PDB entry 8YFQ | electron microscopy, 3.30 A resolution | chains A and T of the 17 polymer chains in the assembly

== Chain A ==
Protein: DNA-directed RNA polymerase subunit
From: Komagataella phaffii
Notes: EC 2.7.7.6
UniProt: C4R4Y0 (C4R4Y0_KOMPG); numbering as in UniProt (aligned over 1-1743)
Sequence (1743 residues; each row starts with the number of its first residue):
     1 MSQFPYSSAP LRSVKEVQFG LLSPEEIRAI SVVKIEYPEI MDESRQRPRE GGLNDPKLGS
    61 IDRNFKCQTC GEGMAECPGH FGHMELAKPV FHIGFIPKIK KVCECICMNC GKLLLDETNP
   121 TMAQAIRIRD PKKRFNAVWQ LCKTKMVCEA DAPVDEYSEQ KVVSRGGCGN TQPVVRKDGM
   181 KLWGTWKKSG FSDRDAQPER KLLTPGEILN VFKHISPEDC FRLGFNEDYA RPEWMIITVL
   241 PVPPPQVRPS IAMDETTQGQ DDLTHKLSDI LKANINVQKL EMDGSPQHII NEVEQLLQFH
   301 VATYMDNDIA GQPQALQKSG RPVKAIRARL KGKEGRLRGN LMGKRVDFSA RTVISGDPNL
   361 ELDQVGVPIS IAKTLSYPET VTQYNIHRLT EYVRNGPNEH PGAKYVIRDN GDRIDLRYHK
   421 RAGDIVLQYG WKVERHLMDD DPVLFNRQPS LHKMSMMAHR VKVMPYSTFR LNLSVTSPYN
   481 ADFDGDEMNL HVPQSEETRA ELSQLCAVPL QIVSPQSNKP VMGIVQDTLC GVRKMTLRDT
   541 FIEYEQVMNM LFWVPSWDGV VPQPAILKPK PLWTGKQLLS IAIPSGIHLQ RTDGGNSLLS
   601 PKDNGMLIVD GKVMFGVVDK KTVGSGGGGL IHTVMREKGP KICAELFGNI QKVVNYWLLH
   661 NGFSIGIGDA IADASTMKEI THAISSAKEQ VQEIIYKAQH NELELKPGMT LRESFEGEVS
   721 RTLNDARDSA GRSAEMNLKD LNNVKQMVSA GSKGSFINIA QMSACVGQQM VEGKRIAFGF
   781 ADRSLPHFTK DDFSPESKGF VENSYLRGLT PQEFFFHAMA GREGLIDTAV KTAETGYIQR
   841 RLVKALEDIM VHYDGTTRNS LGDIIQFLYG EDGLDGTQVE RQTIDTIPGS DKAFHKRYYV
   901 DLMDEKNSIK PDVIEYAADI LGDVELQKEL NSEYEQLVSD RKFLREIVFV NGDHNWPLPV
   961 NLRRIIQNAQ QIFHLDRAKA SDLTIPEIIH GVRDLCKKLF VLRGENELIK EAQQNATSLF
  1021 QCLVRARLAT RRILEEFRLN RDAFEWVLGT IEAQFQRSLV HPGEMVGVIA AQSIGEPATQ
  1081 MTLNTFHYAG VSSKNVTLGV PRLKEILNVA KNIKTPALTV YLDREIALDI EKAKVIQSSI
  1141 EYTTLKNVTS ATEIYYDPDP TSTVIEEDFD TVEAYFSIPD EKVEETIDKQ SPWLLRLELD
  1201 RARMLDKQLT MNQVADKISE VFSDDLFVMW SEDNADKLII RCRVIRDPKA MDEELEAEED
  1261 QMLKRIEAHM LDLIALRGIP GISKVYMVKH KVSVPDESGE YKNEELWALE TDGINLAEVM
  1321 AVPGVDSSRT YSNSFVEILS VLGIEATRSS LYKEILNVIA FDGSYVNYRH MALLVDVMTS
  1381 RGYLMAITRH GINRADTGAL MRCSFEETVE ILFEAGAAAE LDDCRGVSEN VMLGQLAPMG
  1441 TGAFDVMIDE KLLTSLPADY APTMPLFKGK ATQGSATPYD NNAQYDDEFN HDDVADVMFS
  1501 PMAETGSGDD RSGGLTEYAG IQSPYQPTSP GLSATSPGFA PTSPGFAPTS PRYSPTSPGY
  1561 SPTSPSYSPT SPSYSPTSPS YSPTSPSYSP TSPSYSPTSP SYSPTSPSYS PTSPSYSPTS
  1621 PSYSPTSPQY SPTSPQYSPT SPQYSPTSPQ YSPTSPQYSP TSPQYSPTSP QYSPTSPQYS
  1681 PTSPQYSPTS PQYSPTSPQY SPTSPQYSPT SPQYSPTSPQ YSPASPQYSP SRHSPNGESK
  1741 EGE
Unresolved in the structure: 1, 152-163, 189-196, 1082-1094, 1177-1190, 1248-1257, 1457-1743
Bound ions: Zn2+ site 1: Cys67, Cys70, Cys77, His80; Zn2+ site 2: Cys107, Cys110, Cys148, Cys168; Mg2+: Asp482, Asp484, Asp486 (shared with 1 residue of chain P)

== Chain T ==
Molecule: 90-nt DNA strand
Sequence (90 nucleotides; each row starts with the number of its first residue; numbers below 1 keep their minus sign (DA-60 is residue -60)):
   -60 AGGATCCCTA GCGTCGGTAG CCCCCCAGTT ATTGTAGATT GATTAAAAGA TAAAGTAGTT
     0 GAGCCTGGTC ATTACTAGTA CTGCCTTGAC
Unresolved in the structure: -60 to -20, 19-29

== Interface between chain A and chain T ==
Contacting residue pairs - 16 pairs, chain A then chain T:
  Lys318(A) - DA10(T)  hydrogen bond to the base
  Lys333(A) - DA1(T)  phosphate contact
  Lys333(A) - DG2(T)  salt bridge to the phosphate
  Arg338(A) - DA1(T)  salt bridge to the phosphate
  Arg345(A) - DC3(T)  salt bridge to the phosphate
  Arg351(A) - DC3(T)  sugar contact
  Gln448(A) - DG2(T)  sugar contact
  Ala833(A) - DG0(T)  sugar contact
  Gly836(A) - DG0(T)  sugar contact
  Tyr837(A) - DT-1(T)  sugar contact
  Tyr837(A) - DG0(T)  sugar contact
  Arg1389(A) - DG-3(T)  hydrogen bond to the sugar
  Arg1389(A) - DT-2(T)  sugar contact
  Glu1406(A) - DT-2(T)  phosphate contact
  Glu1406(A) - DT-1(T)  phosphate contact
  Glu1407(A) - DT-2(T)  phosphate contact
Also at the interface, not in a pair above, chain A (15 interface residues in all): Ser319, Pro449, Thr832

== In short ==
The interface between chain A and chain T involves 15 residues on one side and 8 on the other; the contacts
include 2 hydrogen bonds and 3 salt bridges. Polar contacts include Lys318(A)-DA10(T), Arg1389(A)-DG-3(T) and
Lys333(A)-DG2(T). Cys67(A), Cys70(A), Cys77(A) and His80(A) coordinate Zn2+ site 1.
Here chain A is DNA-directed RNA polymerase subunit (Komagataella phaffii) and chain T is a 90-nt DNA strand.
Entry 8YFQ (Cryo EM structure of Komagataella phaffii RNAPII-Rat1-Rai1 pre-termination complex) was determined
by electron microscopy, deposited together with 8YF5, 8YFE and 8YFR.
